Entry 8OXX (X-ray diffraction, 2.50 A resolution); this record covers chains A and C of the 3 polymer chains in the assembly.

== Chain A ==
Protein: Protein-glutamine gamma-glutamyltransferase E 27 kDa non-catalytic chain
Source organism: Homo sapiens
Reference sequence: Q08188 (TGM3_HUMAN); numbering as in UniProt (aligned over 2-461)
Amino-acid sequence (460 residues; row label = number of the first residue in the row):
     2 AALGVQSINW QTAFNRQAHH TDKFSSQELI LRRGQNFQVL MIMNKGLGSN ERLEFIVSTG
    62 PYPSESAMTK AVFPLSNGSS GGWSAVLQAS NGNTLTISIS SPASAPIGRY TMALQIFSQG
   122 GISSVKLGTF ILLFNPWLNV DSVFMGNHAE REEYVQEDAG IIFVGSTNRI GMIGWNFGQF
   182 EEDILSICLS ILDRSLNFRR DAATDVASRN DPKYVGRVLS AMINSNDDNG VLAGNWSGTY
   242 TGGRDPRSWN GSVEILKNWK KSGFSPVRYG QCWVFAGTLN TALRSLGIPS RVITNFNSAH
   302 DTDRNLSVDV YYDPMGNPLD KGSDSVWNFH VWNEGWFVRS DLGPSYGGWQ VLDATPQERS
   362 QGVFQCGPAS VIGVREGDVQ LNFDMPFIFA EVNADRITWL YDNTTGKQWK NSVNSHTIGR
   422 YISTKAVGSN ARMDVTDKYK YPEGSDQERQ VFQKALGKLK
Covalently attached groups: 5-oxo-L-norleucine (ONL) linked to Cys273
Ion coordination: Ca2+ site 1: Ala222, Asn225, Asn227, Asp229; Ca2+ site 2: Asp302, Asp304, Asn306, Ser308, Asp310, Asp325; Ca2+ site 3: Asn394, Ser416, Glu444, Glu449
Residues lining bound ligands: D-proline / D-valine / methyl L-leucinate / 5-oxo-L-norleucine / benzyl hydrogen carbonate: Val165, Trp237, Arg248, Gln272, Trp274, Asn298, Val327, Trp328, Asn329, Phe330, His331, Val332
UniProt features mapped onto this chain:
  - active site: Cys273, His331, Asp354
  - binding site (Ca(2+)): Ala222, Asn225, Asn227, Asp228, Asn230, Asp302, Asp304, Asn306, Ser308, Asp325, Asn394, Ser416, Glu444, Glu449
  - modified residue: Ala2 (N-acetylalanine), Tyr111 (Phosphotyrosine), Thr112 (Phosphothreonine)
From the paper describing this entry:
  - binding site for 5-oxo-L-norleucine: Trp237, Cys273, Asn329
  - Ca2+ coordination: Asp302, Asp304, Asn306, Ser308, Asp310, Asp325, Asn394, Ser416, Glu444, Glu449
  - conformationally variable residues (register shift, side-chain flip): Asn306 to Lys322, Trp328, Ala395 to Asn415
  - contacts within the chain: His301-Glu359, Trp328-Gln358 (hydrogen bond)
  - specificity-determining residues: Val165, Gly172 (proposed by the authors, not directly observed)
  - binding site for D-valine: Asn329
  - catalytic residues: His301, Glu359 (proposed by the authors, not directly observed)

== Chain C ==
Protein: Antibody fab fragment light chain
Source organism: Homo sapiens
Notes: antibody fragment or engineered binder
Amino-acid sequence (216 residues; each row starts with the number of its first residue):
     1 NFMLTQPHSV SESPGKTVTI SCTRSSGSID SNYVQWYQQR PGSAPTIVIH EDNQRPSGVP
    61 DRFSGSIDTS SNSASLTISG LKTEDEADYY CQSYDPSNVV FGGGTKLTVL GQPKAAPSVT
   121 LFPPSSEELQ ANKATLVCLI SDFYPGAVTV AWKADSSPVK AGVETTTPSK QSNNKYAASS
   181 YLSLTPEQWK SHRSYSCQVT HEGSTVEKTV APTECS
Disulfide bonds: Cys22-Cys91, Cys138-Cys197

== Interface between chain A and chain C ==
Pairs across the interface - 10 pairs, chain A then chain C:
  Lys258(A) - Tyr33(C)
  Asn259(A) - Tyr33(C)  hydrogen bond
  Lys261(A) - Asp30(C)  salt bridge
  Lys261(A) - Ser31(C)
  Lys262(A) - Asp30(C)  hydrogen bond (side chain-backbone)
  Lys262(A) - Ser31(C)
  Lys262(A) - Asn32(C)  hydrogen bond (backbone-side chain)
  Lys262(A) - Tyr33(C)
  Lys262(A) - Asp52(C)  salt bridge
  Lys262(A) - Tyr94(C)  hydrogen bond (backbone-side chain)
Interface residues without a listed pair, chain A (6 interface residues in all): Ser263, Gly264
Interface residues without a listed pair, chain C (7 interface residues in all): Pro96

== Summary ==
6 residues of chain A and 7 residues of chain C are in contact; the contacts include 4 hydrogen bonds and 2
salt bridges. Polar contacts include Lys261(A)-Asp30(C), Lys262(A)-Asp52(C) and Asn259(A)-Tyr33(C). From the
paper: catalytic residues His301(A) and Glu359(A); a binding site for 5-oxo-L-norleucine at Trp237(A),
Cys273(A) and Asn329(A).
Here chain A is Protein-glutamine gamma-glutamyltransferase E 27 kDa non-catalytic chain and chain C is
Antibody fab fragment light chain, both from Homo sapiens. Entry 8OXX (Transglutaminase 3 in complex with
inhibitor Z-don and DH patient-derived Fab DH63-B02) was determined by X-ray diffraction together with 8OXV,
8OXW and 8OXY from the same study.
